Entry 3RM0 (X-ray diffraction, 1.34 A resolution); this record covers chains L and H of the 3 polymer chains in the assembly.

[Chain L]
Name: Thrombin Light Chain
Organism: Homo sapiens
Notes: EC 3.4.21.5
UniProtKB: P00734 (THRB_HUMAN); residues 1-14 here correspond to UniProt positions 336-349 (UniProt number = residue number + 335)
Chain sequence (36 residues; each row starts with the number of its first residue; a row labelled like 14A-14M holds insertion residues (14A, then the next letters in order)):
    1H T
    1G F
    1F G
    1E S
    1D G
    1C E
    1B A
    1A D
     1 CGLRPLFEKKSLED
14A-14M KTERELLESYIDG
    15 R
Disordered / not traced: 1H, 1G, 1F, 1E, 1D, 14L-14M, 15
Curated features (UniProtKB/Swiss-Prot):
  - site: Arg15 (Cleavage)

[Chain H]
Name: Thrombin Heavy Chain
Organism: Homo sapiens
Notes: EC 3.4.21.5
UniProtKB: P00734 (THRB_HUMAN); the construct lacks a stretch of the UniProt sequence and is renumbered around it, so the offset changes along the chain: 16-36 = UniProt 364-384; 37-60 = UniProt 386-409; 61-77 = UniProt 419-435; 78-97 = UniProt 437-456; 7 more segments
Chain sequence (259 residues; row label = number of the first residue in the row; note: 1 number in that range is skipped by the numbering (no residue carries it; nothing is unmodelled there); a row labelled like 60A-60I holds insertion residues (60A, then the next letters in order)):
    16 IVEGSDAEIGMSPWQVMLFRK
   36A S
    37 PQELLCGASLISDRWVLTAAHCLL
60A-60I YPPWDKNFT
    61 ENDLLVRIGKHSRTRYE
   77A R
    78 NIEKISMLEKIYIHPRYNWR
   97A E
    98 NLDRDIALMKLKKPVAFSDYIHPVCLPDRETA
129A-129C ASL
   130 LQAGYKGRVTGWGNLKETWT
149A-149E ANVGK
   150 GQPSVLQVVNLPIVERPVCKDSTRIRITDNMFCAG
  184A Y
   185 KP
186A-186D DEGK
   187 RGDACEGDSGGPFVMKSP
204A-204B FN
   205 NRWYQMGIVSWGE
   219 GCD
  221A R
   222 DGKYGFYTHVFRLKKWIQKVIDQFGE
Disordered / not traced: 148-149, 149A-149E, 247
Curated features (UniProtKB/Swiss-Prot):
  - region: Ala183 to Val200 (High affinity receptor-binding region which is also known as the TP508 peptide)
  - active site (Charge relay system): His57, Asp102, Ser195
  - glycosylation: Asn60G (N-linked (GlcNAc...) (complex) asparagine)
Disulfides: Cys42-Cys58, Cys168-Cys182, Cys191-Cys220
Covalently attached groups: N-acetylglucosamine (NAG) linked to Asn60G
Residues lining bound ligands:
  - S54 (N-(benzylsulfonyl)-D-valyl-N-(4-carbamimidoylbenzyl)-L-prolinamide), molecule 1: His57, Tyr60A, Trp60D, Leu99, Glu146, Ile174, Asp189, Ala190, Cys191, Glu192, Ser195, Val213, Ser214, Trp215, Gly216, Glu217, Gly219, Cys220, Gly226
  - S54, molecule 2: Tyr60A, Glu97A, Asn98, Leu99, Arg173, Ile174, Trp215, Glu217

[Interface between chain L and chain H]
Contacting residue pairs - 60 pairs, chain L then chain H:
  Cys1(L) with Pro120(H); Val121(H); Cys122(H), disulfide; Arg206(H), hydrogen bond (backbone-side chain)
  Asp1A(L) with His119(H), salt bridge; Arg206(H)
  Ala1B(L) with Arg206(H), hydrogen bond (backbone-side chain)
  Gly2(L) with Trp29(H); Pro120(H), hydrogen bond (backbone-backbone); Cys122(H); Arg206(H); Trp207(H), hydrogen bond (backbone-backbone)
  Leu3(L) with His119(H), hydrogen bond (backbone-side chain); Asn205(H); Arg206(H)
  Arg4(L) with Gly25(H); Met26(H), hydrogen bond (side chain-backbone); Pro28(H); Trp29(H); Arg137(H); Trp207(H)
  Pro5(L) with Ser115(H); Asp116(H); His119(H)
  Leu6(L) with Ile24(H); Asp116(H)
  Phe7(L) with Glu23(H); Ile24(H); Gly25(H); Met26(H), hydrophobic
  Glu8(L) with Lys202(H), salt bridge; Asn205(H); Trp207(H), hydrogen bond
  Lys9(L) with His119(H), hydrogen bond
  Asp14(L) with Glu23(H); Met26(H); Arg137(H), salt bridge; Trp207(H)
  Lys14A(L) with Glu23(H), salt bridge
  Thr14B(L) with Arg137(H), hydrogen bond; Asn159(H), hydrogen bond
  Glu14C(L) with Arg137(H); Lys202(H), salt bridge
  Glu14E(L) with Lys135(H), salt bridge; Asn159(H), hydrogen bond; Tyr184A(H), hydrogen bond
  Leu14F(L) with Lys135(H); Gly136(H); Asn159(H); Trp207(H), hydrophobic
  Leu14G(L) with Pro204(H), hydrophobic
  Ser14I(L) with Gly133(H); Tyr134(H); Lys135(H), hydrogen bond (side chain-backbone)
  Tyr14J(L) with Tyr134(H), hydrophobic; Lys135(H), hydrogen bond (side chain-backbone); Met201(H); Lys202(H), hydrogen bond (side chain-backbone); Pro204(H)
  Ile14K(L) with Tyr134(H), hydrogen bond (backbone-side chain)
Other interface residues (no listed pair), chain H (26 interface residues in all): Tyr117
Disulfides between the chains: Cys1(L)-Cys122(H)

[Overview]
Chain L and chain H form an interface of 21 and 26 residues respectively, with 1 disulfide bond, 16 hydrogen
bonds and 6 salt bridges. Polar contacts include Asp1A(L)-His119(H), Glu8(L)-Lys202(H) and Lys14A(L)-Glu23(H).
Bound to chain H: compound S54. N-acetylglucosamine is covalently linked to Asn60G(H).
Here chain L is Thrombin Light Chain and chain H is Thrombin Heavy Chain, both from Homo sapiens. Entry 3RM0
(Human Thrombin in complex with MI354) was determined by X-ray diffraction (same publication as 3RLW, 3RLY,
3RM2, 3RML, 3RMM, 3RMN and 3 further entries).
